6O58 - chains K and M of the 16 polymer chains in the assembly; structure by electron microscopy, 3.80 A resolution.

Chain K (and M):
Name: Calcium uniporter protein, mitochondrial
Source organism: Homo sapiens
Notes: chain M of this document is another copy of the same molecule, construct and numbering; everything in this record applies to it too
UniProt: Q8NE86 (MCU_HUMAN); numbering as in UniProt (aligned over 1-351)
Amino-acid sequence (351 residues; each row starts with the number of its first residue):
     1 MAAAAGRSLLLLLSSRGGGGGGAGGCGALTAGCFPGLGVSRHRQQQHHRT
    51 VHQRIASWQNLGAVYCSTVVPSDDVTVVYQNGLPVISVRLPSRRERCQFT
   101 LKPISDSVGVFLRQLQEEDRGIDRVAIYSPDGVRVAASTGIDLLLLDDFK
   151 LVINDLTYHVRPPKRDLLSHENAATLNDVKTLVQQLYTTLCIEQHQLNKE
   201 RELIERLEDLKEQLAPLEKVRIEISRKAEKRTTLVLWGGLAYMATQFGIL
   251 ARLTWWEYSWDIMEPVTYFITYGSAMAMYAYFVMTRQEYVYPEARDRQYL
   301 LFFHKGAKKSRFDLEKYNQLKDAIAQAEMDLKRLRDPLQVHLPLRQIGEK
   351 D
Unresolved in the structure: 1-73, 342-351 (chain M: 1-73, 344-351)
Metal / ion sites: Ca2+: E264 (shared with 1 residue of chain I; E264(M) of chain M; 1 residue of chain O)
UniProt features mapped onto this chain:
  - region: T285 to V290 (Juxtamembrane helix)
  - motif: W260 to Y268 (Selectivity filter)
  - binding site (Ca(2+)): E264
  - modified residue: S57 (Phosphoserine), S92 (Phosphoserine), C97 (S-glutathionyl cysteine), K332 (N6-acetyllysine)
From the paper describing this entry:
  - self-association interface (contacts with another copy of this molecule): D123
  - mutagenesis - D123R: abolished binding to dimerization of HsMCU
  - post-translational modification sites: C97 (citing earlier work)

How chain K and chain M interact:
Pairs across the interface - 37 pairs, chain K then chain M:
  Y79(K) with N177(M); T181(M); Q185(M), hydrogen bond
  N81(K) with N177(M)
  G82(K) with N177(M), hydrogen bond (backbone-side chain)
  R93(K) with R124(M)
  E95(K) with Y128(M), hydrogen bond; R134(M), salt bridge
  R96(K) with V133(M); R134(M), hydrogen bond (backbone-backbone)
  C97(K) with R134(M), hydrogen bond (side chain-backbone); A136(M)
  Q98(K) with R134(M), hydrogen bond (backbone-backbone); V135(M); A136(M)
  F99(K) with A136(M), hydrophobic
  I104(K) with Q184(M); Y187(M), hydrophobic
  Q114(K) with A136(M); S138(M), hydrogen bond
  E117(K) with A137(M)
  E118(K) with R134(M); A136(M); A137(M)
  D142(K) with Q184(M); T188(M), hydrogen bond
  L167(K) with Q185(M)
  T175(K) with L182(M); L186(M)
  L176(K) with L186(M), hydrophobic
  V179(K) with L182(M), hydrophobic
  L182(K) with T175(M); D178(M); V179(M), hydrophobic
  L186(K) with N172(M)
  T189(K) with N172(M), hydrogen bond
  L190(K) with N172(M)
Interface residues without a listed pair, chain K (29 interface residues in all): T100, P103, L143, L146, N172, V183, E264
Interface residues without a listed pair, chain M (26 interface residues in all): L143, L146, L176, K180, L190, E264

Overview:
29 residues of chain K face 26 of chain M across their interface; the contacts include 9 hydrogen bonds and 1
salt bridge. Among the polar pairs are E95(K)-R134(M), Y79(K)-Q185(M) and G82(K)-N177(M). The paper reports
that D123R of chain K abolishes binding to dimerization of HsMCU; a modification site at C97(K).
Chain K and chain M are both Calcium uniporter protein, mitochondrial (Homo sapiens); the structure, Human
MCU-EMRE complex, dimer of channel, was determined by electron microscopy, deposited together with 6O5B.
